PDB entry 2F9I | X-ray diffraction, 1.98 A resolution | chains A and C of the 4 polymer chains in the assembly

[Chain A (and C)]
Molecule: acetyl-coenzyme A carboxylase carboxyl transferase subunit alpha
Organism: Staphylococcus aureus
Notes: chain C of this document is another copy of the same molecule, construct and numbering; everything in this record applies to it too
Chain sequence (327 residues; row label = number of the first residue in the row; numbers below 1 keep their minus sign (Met-12 is residue -12)):
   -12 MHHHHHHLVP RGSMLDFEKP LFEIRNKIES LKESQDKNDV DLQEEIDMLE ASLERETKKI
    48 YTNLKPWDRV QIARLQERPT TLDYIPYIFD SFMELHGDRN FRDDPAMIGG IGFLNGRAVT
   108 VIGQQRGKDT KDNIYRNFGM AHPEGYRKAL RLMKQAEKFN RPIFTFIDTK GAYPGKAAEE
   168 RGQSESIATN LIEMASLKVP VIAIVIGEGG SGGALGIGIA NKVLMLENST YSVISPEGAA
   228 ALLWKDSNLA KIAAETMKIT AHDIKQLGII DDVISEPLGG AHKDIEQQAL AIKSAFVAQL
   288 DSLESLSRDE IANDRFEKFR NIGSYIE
Unresolved in the structure: -12 to -6, 19-29 (chain C: -12 to 0, 17-33)
Differences from the reference sequence: cloning artifact (-12, -5 to 0); expression tag (-11 to -6)

[How chain A and chain C interact]
Contacting residue pairs (10; chain A residue first):
  Arg86(A) - Arg134(C)
  Arg86(A) - Glu172(C)
  Asn87(A) - Asn87(C)  hydrogen bond
  Asn87(A) - Arg134(C)
  Asn87(A) - Arg168(C)
  Phe88(A) - Phe88(C)  hydrophobic
  Arg134(A) - Arg86(C)
  Arg134(A) - Asn87(C)  hydrogen bond
  Arg168(A) - Asn87(C)
  Glu172(A) - Arg86(C)
Also at the interface, not in a pair above, chain A (7 interface residues in all): Glu167
Also at the interface, not in a pair above, chain C (7 interface residues in all): Glu167

[Summary]
Chain A and chain C each contribute 7 residues to their interface; the contacts include 2 hydrogen bonds.
Among the polar pairs are Asn87(A)-Asn87(C) and Arg134(A)-Asn87(C).
Chain A and chain C are both acetyl-coenzyme A carboxylase carboxyl transferase subunit alpha (Staphylococcus
aureus); the structure, Crystal Structure of the carboxyltransferase subunit of ACC from Staphylococcus
aureus, was determined by X-ray diffraction, deposited together with 2F9Y.
